Entry 7PCS (X-ray diffraction, 2.25 A resolution); this record covers chains A and D of the 4 polymer chains in the assembly.

[Chain A]
Protein: BbsC
From: Thauera aromatica
UniProt: Q9KJF2 (Q9KJF2_THAAR); the construct has insertions or renumbered stretches relative to UniProt, so the offset changes along the chain: 1-98 = UniProt 1-98; 100-250 = UniProt 99-249
Sequence (250 residues; row label = number of the first residue in the row):
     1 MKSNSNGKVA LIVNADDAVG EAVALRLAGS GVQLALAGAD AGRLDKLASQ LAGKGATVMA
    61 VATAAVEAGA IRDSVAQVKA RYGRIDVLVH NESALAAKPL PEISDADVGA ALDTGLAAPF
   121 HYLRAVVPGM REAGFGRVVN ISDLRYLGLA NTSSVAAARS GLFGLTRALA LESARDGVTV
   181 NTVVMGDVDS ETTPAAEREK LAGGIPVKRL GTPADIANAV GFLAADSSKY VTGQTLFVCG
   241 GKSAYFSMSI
Not modelled in the structure: 1-6
Sequence notes: engineered mutation Lys98 (Asn in Q9KJF2); insertion (99)

[Chain D]
Protein: BbsD
From: Thauera aromatica
UniProt: Q9KJF1 (Q9KJF1_THAAR); residues 1-248 here = UniProt positions 1-248
Sequence (248 residues; row label = number of the first residue in the row):
     1 MGIQNRVALI TGSASGMGKQ TALRFAEQGA AVVINDIDAE KVRATVDEFS ARGHRVLGAV
    61 ADIGNKAAVD GMVKQTIDAF GRIDILVNNA GMERAGALRK LSEADWDVTI NVNLKGTFLC
   121 TQAVHGHMVE NKHGRIVNIA SRAWLGGAGQ TPYSSAKAGV VGMTRALAIE LGRAGITVNC
   181 VAPGLIHTPM WDELPEKDQQ FLLSRQPTGK LGEPDDIANT LLFLADDDSG FVTGQVLYVC
   241 GGRSLFAG
Not modelled in the structure: 1
UniProt features mapped onto this chain:
  - active site: Tyr153 (Proton acceptor)
  - binding site (NAD(+)): Ser15, Asp36, Asp62, Ile63, Asn89, Tyr153, Lys157
Residues lining bound ligands: NAD (nicotinamide-adenine-dinucleotide): Gly12, Ser15, Gly16, Met17, Asn35, Asp36, Ile37, Ala61, Asp62, Ile63, Gly64, Asn89, Ala90, Gly91, Val112, Asn113, Ile139, Ala140, Ser141, Tyr153, Lys157, Pro183, Gly184, Ile186, Thr188

[Chain A / chain D interface]
Contacting residue pairs - 12 pairs, chain A then chain D:
  Lys242(A) with Phe246(D)
  Ala244(A) with Leu145(D)
  Tyr245(A) with Phe246(D); Ala247(D), hydrogen bond (backbone-backbone); Gly248(D)
  Phe246(A) with Ser244(D); Leu245(D); Phe246(D), hydrophobic
  Ser247(A) with Leu145(D); Tyr238(D); Ser244(D), hydrogen bond (backbone-backbone); Leu245(D)
Interface residues without a listed pair, chain A (7 interface residues in all): Leu149, Ile250
Interface residues without a listed pair, chain D (8 interface residues in all): Trp144

[Overview]
7 residues of chain A and 8 residues of chain D are in contact; the contacts include 2 hydrogen bonds.
Backbone hydrogen bonds pair Tyr245(A)-Ala247(D) and Ser247(A)-Ser244(D). Chain D binds NAD. UniProt lists
active-site residue Tyr153(D) and 7 NAD+-binding residues on chain D.
Here chain A is BbsC and chain D is BbsD, both from Thauera aromatica. Entry 7PCS (Structure of the
heterotetrameric SDR family member BbsCD) was determined by X-ray diffraction.
